Entry 4HUX (X-ray diffraction, 2.20 A resolution); this record covers chains A and B of the 3 polymer chains in the assembly.

== Chain A ==
Name: H-2 class I histocompatibility antigen, D-B alpha chain
Organism: Mus musculus
Reference sequence: P01899 (HA11_MOUSE); residues 1-280 here correspond to UniProt positions 25-304 (UniProt number = residue number + 24)
Amino-acid sequence (280 residues; numbered 1 to 280; the number before each row is that of its first residue):
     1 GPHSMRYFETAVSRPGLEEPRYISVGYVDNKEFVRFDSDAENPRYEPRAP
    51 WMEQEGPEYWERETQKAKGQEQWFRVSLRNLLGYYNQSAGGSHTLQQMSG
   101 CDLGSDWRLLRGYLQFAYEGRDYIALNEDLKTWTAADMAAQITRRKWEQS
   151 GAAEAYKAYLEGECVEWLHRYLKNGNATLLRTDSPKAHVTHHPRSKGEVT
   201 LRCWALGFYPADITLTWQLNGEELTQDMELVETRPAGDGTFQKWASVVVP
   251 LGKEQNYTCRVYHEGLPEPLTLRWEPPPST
Disordered / not traced: 252-254, 277-280
Sequence notes: engineered mutation Ala155 (His179 in P01899)
Disulfides: Cys101-Cys164, Cys203-Cys259
Reported in the primary citation:
  - mutagenesis - H155A: decreased stability with NP peptide

== Chain B ==
Name: Beta-2-microglobulin
Organism: Mus musculus
Reference sequence: P01887 (B2MG_MOUSE); residues 1-99 here correspond to UniProt positions 21-119 (UniProt number = residue number + 20)
Amino-acid sequence (99 residues; row label = number of the first residue in the row):
     1 IQKTPQIQVYSRHPPENGKPNILNCYVTQFHPPHIEIQMLKNGKKIPKVE
    51 MSDMSFSKDWSFYILAHTEFTPTETDTYACRVKHASMAEPKTVYWDRDM
Disordered / not traced: 1
Disulfides: Cys25-Cys80

== Interface between chain A and chain B ==
Contacting residue pairs - 54 pairs, chain A then chain B:
  Phe8(A) - Phe56(B)
  Glu9(A) - Phe56(B)
  Thr10(A) - Met54(B)
  Thr10(A) - Phe56(B)
  Thr10(A) - Phe62(B)
  Val12(A) - Pro33(B)  hydrophobic
  Val12(A) - His34(B)
  Ile23(A) - Met54(B)  hydrophobic
  Tyr27(A) - Ser55(B)
  Arg35(A) - Asp53(B)
  Arg35(A) - Met54(B)  hydrogen bond (side chain-backbone)
  Arg35(A) - Ser55(B)  hydrogen bond
  Arg48(A) - Asp53(B)  salt bridge
  Ser92(A) - His34(B)  hydrogen bond
  Thr94(A) - His31(B)
  Thr94(A) - Pro33(B)
  Gln96(A) - His31(B)  hydrogen bond
  Gln96(A) - Phe56(B)
  Gln96(A) - Trp60(B)  hydrogen bond (side chain-backbone)
  Gln96(A) - Phe62(B)
  Gln97(A) - Phe56(B)
  Gln97(A) - Trp60(B)
  Met98(A) - Phe56(B)  hydrophobic
  Met98(A) - Lys58(B)
  Met98(A) - Trp60(B)  hydrophobic
  Gln115(A) - Trp60(B)
  Phe116(A) - Trp60(B)
  Ala117(A) - Trp60(B)  hydrophobic
  Glu119(A) - His31(B)
  Gly120(A) - Lys3(B)  hydrogen bond (backbone-side chain)
  Gly120(A) - His31(B)  hydrogen bond (backbone-side chain)
  Asp122(A) - Trp60(B)  hydrogen bond
  His192(A) - Asp98(B)  salt bridge
  Arg202(A) - Asp98(B)  hydrogen bond (side chain-backbone)
  Arg202(A) - Met99(B)
  Trp204(A) - Asp98(B)
  Trp204(A) - Met99(B)
  Val231(A) - Gln8(B)
  Glu232(A) - Gln8(B)  hydrogen bond (backbone-side chain)
  Thr233(A) - Tyr26(B)
  Arg234(A) - Gln8(B)  hydrogen bond
  Arg234(A) - Tyr10(B)
  Arg234(A) - Met99(B)  hydrogen bond (side chain-backbone)
  Pro235(A) - Tyr10(B)  hydrogen bond (backbone-side chain)
  Pro235(A) - Asn24(B)
  Pro235(A) - Tyr26(B)
  Ala236(A) - Arg12(B)  hydrogen bond (backbone-side chain)
  Ala236(A) - Asn24(B)  hydrogen bond (backbone-side chain)
  Gly237(A) - Arg12(B)
  Gly237(A) - Leu65(B)
  Gln242(A) - Tyr10(B)
  Gln242(A) - Ser11(B)  hydrogen bond (side chain-backbone)
  Gln242(A) - Arg12(B)  hydrogen bond (side chain-backbone)
  Trp244(A) - Met99(B)  hydrogen bond (side chain-backbone)
Interface residues without a listed pair, chain A (36 interface residues in all): Val25, Glu32, Arg121, Leu206, Asp238
Interface residues without a listed pair, chain B (26 interface residues in all): Gln2, His13, Pro32, Ser57, Asp59, Tyr63

== In short ==
Chain A and chain B form an interface of 36 and 26 residues respectively, with 18 hydrogen bonds and 2 salt
bridges. Polar contacts include Arg48(A)-Asp53(B), His192(A)-Asp98(B) and Arg35(A)-Met54(B). From the paper:
H155A of chain A reduces stability with NP peptide.
Here chain A is H-2 class I histocompatibility antigen, D-B alpha chain and chain B is Beta-2-microglobulin,
both from Mus musculus. Entry 4HUX (Crystal Structure of H2Db-H155A-NP) was determined by X-ray diffraction,
deposited together with 4HUU, 4HUV, 4HUW and 4HV8.
